PDB entry 5NIG | X-ray diffraction, 1.35 A resolution | chains A and C of the 3 polymer chains in the assembly

Chain A:
Protein: HLA class II histocompatibility antigen, DR alpha chain
Source organism: Homo sapiens
Reference sequence: P01903 (DRA_HUMAN); residues 1-181 here correspond to UniProt positions 26-206 (UniProt number = residue number + 25)
Amino-acid sequence (189 residues; each row starts with the number of its first residue):
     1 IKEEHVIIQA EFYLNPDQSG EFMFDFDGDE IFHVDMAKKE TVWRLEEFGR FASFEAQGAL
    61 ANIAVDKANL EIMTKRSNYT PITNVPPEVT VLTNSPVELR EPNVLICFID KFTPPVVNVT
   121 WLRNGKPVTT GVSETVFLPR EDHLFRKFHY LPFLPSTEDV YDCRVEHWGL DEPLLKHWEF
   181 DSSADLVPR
Unresolved in the structure: 1, 182-189
Disulfides: Cys107-Cys163
Differences from the reference sequence: expression tag (182-189)
UniProt features mapped onto this chain:
  - region: Glu179 to Asp181 (Connecting peptide)
  - site: Gln9 (Self- and pathogen-derived peptide antigen), Gly49 (Self-peptide antigen), Phe51 (Self- and pathogen-derived peptide antigen), Ala52 (Self-peptide antigen), Ser53 (Self- and pathogen-derived peptide antigen), Glu55 (Pathogen-derived peptide antigen), Asn62 (Self- and pathogen-derived peptide antigen), Asn69 (Pathogen-derived peptide antigen), Arg76 (Self- and pathogen-derived peptide antigen)
  - glycosylation (N-linked (GlcNAc...) asparagine): Asn78, Asn118

Chain C:
Protein: Alpha-enolase
Notes: EC 4.2.1.11
Reference sequence: P06733 (ENOA_HUMAN); residue numbers follow UniProt; this construct covers 326-340
Amino-acid sequence (15 residues; row label = number of the first residue in the row):
   326 KRIAKAVNEK SCNCL
Disulfides: Cys337-Cys339
Modified / non-standard residues: Arg327 (citrulline; CIR)
UniProt features mapped onto this chain:
  - modified residue: Lys335 (N6-acetyllysine)

Interface between chain A and chain C:
Residue-residue contacts - 34 pairs, chain A then chain C:
  Gln9(A) with Lys330(C); Ala331(C), hydrogen bond (side chain-backbone)
  Glu11(A) with Asn333(C), hydrogen bond
  Phe24(A) with Ile328(C), hydrophobic; Ala329(C)
  Phe32(A) with Ile328(C), hydrophobic
  Trp43(A) with Ile328(C), hydrophobic
  Phe51(A) with Lys326(C), hydrogen bond (backbone-backbone)
  Ala52(A) with Lys326(C)
  Ser53(A) with Lys326(C), hydrogen bond (backbone-backbone); Arg327(C); Ile328(C), hydrogen bond (backbone-backbone)
  Phe54(A) with Arg327(C); Ile328(C); Lys330(C)
  Glu55(A) with Arg327(C)
  Gly58(A) with Lys330(C), hydrogen bond (backbone-side chain)
  Asn62(A) with Lys330(C), hydrogen bond; Ala331(C), hydrogen bond (side chain-backbone); Asn333(C), hydrogen bond (backbone-side chain)
  Val65(A) with Asn333(C); Glu334(C); Lys335(C)
  Asp66(A) with Asn333(C), hydrogen bond
  Asn69(A) with Glu334(C), hydrogen bond (side chain-backbone); Lys335(C); Ser336(C), hydrogen bond (side chain-backbone)
  Ile72(A) with Ser336(C); Cys337(C); Asn338(C)
  Lys75(A) with Asn338(C), hydrogen bond; Leu340(C)
  Arg76(A) with Ser336(C); Cys337(C), hydrogen bond (side chain-backbone)
Interface residues without a listed pair, chain A (22 interface residues in all): Phe22, Ala59, Ala61, Met73
Interface residues without a listed pair, chain C (14 interface residues in all): Val332

Overview:
22 residues of chain A and 14 residues of chain C are in contact, with 14 hydrogen bonds. Polar pairs include
Gln9(A)-Ala331(C), Glu11(A)-Asn333(C) and Gly58(A)-Lys330(C).
Chain A is HLA class II histocompatibility antigen, DR alpha chain (Homo sapiens) and chain C is
Alpha-enolase; the structure, Crystal structure of HLA-DRB1*04:01 with modified alpha-enolase peptide 326-340
(arginine 327 to citrulline), was determined by X-ray diffraction, deposited together with 5NI9.
